PDB entry 7SPK | electron microscopy, 3.90 A resolution | chains AB3 and EF2 of the 32 polymer chains in the assembly

# Chain AB3
Molecule: TraV
Organism: Salmonella typhi
UniProt: Q8KNL2 (Q8KNL2_SALTI); numbering as in UniProt (aligned over 1-204)
Amino-acid sequence (204 residues; numbered 1 to 204; the number before each row is that of its first residue):
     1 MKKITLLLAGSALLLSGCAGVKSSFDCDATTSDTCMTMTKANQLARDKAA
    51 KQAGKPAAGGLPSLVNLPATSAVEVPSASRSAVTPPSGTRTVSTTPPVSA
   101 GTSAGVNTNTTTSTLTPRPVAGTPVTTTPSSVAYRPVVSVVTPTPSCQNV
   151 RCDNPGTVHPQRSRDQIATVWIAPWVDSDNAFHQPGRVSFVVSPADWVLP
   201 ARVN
Disordered / not traced: 1-17, 55-204

# Chain EF2
Molecule: TraB
Organism: Salmonella typhi
UniProt: Q8KNL7 (Q8KNL7_SALTI); residue numbers follow UniProt; this construct covers 1-453
Amino-acid sequence (453 residues; each row starts with the number of its first residue):
     1 MANVNKVVRRRQVALLIALVLGIGAGGAGTWMVSEMNLKKAPPAKAPKGE
    51 PAPDMTGVVNQSFDNKVQRSAIAEAQRLNKETQTEIKKLRTEMGLVSRDL
   101 KGSQDRIRELEDQNQLLQTQLEAGKNFDSLSAEPLPGALASQGKPAPAGN
   151 VPPPTSFWPAGGGQAPAAPVMTPIQRPGMMDSQEFSLPDTGPKKPRFPWI
   201 SSGSFVEAIVVEGADANASVTGDKNTAPMQLRLTGKVQMPNDEEFDLTGC
   251 FVTLEAWGDVSSERAIVRSRSISCKLGDDDIDQKIAGHVSFMGKNGIKGE
   301 VVMRNGQILLYAGGAGFLDGIGKGIEKASSTTVGVGATASMSAADIGQAG
   351 LGGGVSSAAKTLSDYYIKRAEQYHPVIPIGAGNEVTLVFQDGFQLETLEE
   401 ARAKAAARKKQNQPSASSTPAAMPGNTPDMLKQLQDFRVGDTVDPATGQV
   451 VTQ
Disordered / not traced: 1-193, 332-354, 414-453
Cystine bridges: Cys250-Cys274

# Chain AB3 / chain EF2 interface
Pairs across the interface (12):
  Cys18(AB3) with Leu309(EF2)
  Val21(AB3) with Val301(EF2)
  Lys22(AB3) with Glu300(EF2), salt bridge; Val301(EF2); Val302(EF2); Met303(EF2), hydrogen bond (backbone-backbone)
  Ser23(AB3) with Met303(EF2); Arg304(EF2), hydrogen bond (backbone-side chain)
  Ser24(AB3) with Val302(EF2); Arg304(EF2)
  Phe25(AB3) with Val302(EF2), hydrophobic; Arg304(EF2)
Also at the interface, not in a pair above, chain AB3 (7 interface residues in all): Ala19
Also at the interface, not in a pair above, chain EF2 (7 interface residues in all): Gly306

# In short
The chain AB3/chain EF2 interface involves 7 residues from each chain, with 2 hydrogen bonds and 1 salt
bridge. Polar pairs include Lys22(AB3)-Glu300(EF2), Ser23(AB3)-Arg304(EF2) and Lys22(AB3)-Met303(EF2).
Here chain AB3 is TraV and chain EF2 is TraB, both from Salmonella typhi. Entry 7SPK (Models for C16
reconstruction of Outer Membrane Core Complex (OMCC) of Type IV Secretion System (T4SS) ...) was determined by
electron microscopy, deposited together with 7SPB, 7SPC, 7SPI and 7SPJ.
